8C0S - chain A; structure by X-ray diffraction, 2.00 A resolution.

== Chain A ==
Name: Regulatory protein BlaR1
Organism: Staphylococcus aureus
Reference sequence: P18357 (BLAR_STAAU); numbering as in UniProt (aligned over 332-585)
Chain sequence (254 residues; row label = number of the first residue in the row):
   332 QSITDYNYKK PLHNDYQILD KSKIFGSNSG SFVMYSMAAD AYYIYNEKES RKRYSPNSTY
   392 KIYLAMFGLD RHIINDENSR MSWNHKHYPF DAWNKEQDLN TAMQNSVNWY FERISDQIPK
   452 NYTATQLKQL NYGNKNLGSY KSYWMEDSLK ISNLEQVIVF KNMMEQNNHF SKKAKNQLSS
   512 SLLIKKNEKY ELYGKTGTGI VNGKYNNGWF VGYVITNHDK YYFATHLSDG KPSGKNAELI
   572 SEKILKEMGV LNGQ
Unresolved in the structure: 332, 585
Sequence notes: engineered mutation Ala-369 (Lys in P18357), Ala-370 (Lys in P18357), Ala-372 (Lys in P18357)
Curated features (UniProtKB/Swiss-Prot):
  - active site: Ser-389 (Acyl-ester intermediate)
  - modified residue: Lys-392 (N6-carboxylysine)
  - mutagenesis: Ser-389 (S389A: Complete loss of the acylation step), Lys-392 (K392A: Almost complete loss of the acylation step), Asn-439 (N439V: Exhibits enhanced beta-lactamase activity with cephalosporins as substrates but not with penicillins and carbapenems)
Small-molecule neighbours: SYU (3-[[2,4-bis(trifluoromethyl)phenyl]methyl]-5-(hydroxymethyl)-1H-imidazole-2-thione): Asn-388, Ser-389, Phe-421, Ala-423, Trp-424, Met-434, Gln-435, Asn-436, Ser-437, Met-476, Lys-526, Thr-527, Gly-528, Thr-529, Gly-565, Lys-566

== In short ==
Chain A binds compound SYU. From UniProt: active-site residue Ser-389 and 3 mutagenesis sites.
Chain A is Regulatory protein BlaR1 (Staphylococcus aureus); the structure, Crystal structure of S. aureus
BlaR1 sensor domain in complex with an imidazole inhibitor, was determined by X-ray diffraction together with
8CF3 and 8C0P from the same study.
